PDB entry 7WXW | electron microscopy, 2.84 A resolution | chains D and B of the 5 polymer chains in the assembly

# Chain D
Protein: NB35
From: Lama glama
Chain sequence (161 residues; numbered -21 to 139; the number before each row is that of its first residue; numbers below 1 keep their minus sign (Met-21 is residue -21)):
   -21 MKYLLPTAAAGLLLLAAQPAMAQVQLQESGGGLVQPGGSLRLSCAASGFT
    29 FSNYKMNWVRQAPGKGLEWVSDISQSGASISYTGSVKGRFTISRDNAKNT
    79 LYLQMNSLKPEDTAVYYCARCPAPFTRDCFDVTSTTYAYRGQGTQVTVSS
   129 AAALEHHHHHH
Not modelled in the structure: -21 to 0, 128-139
Cystine bridges: Cys22-Cys96

# Chain B
Protein: Guanine nucleotide-binding protein G(I)/G(S)/G(T) subunit beta-1
From: Homo sapiens
UniProt: P62873 (GBB1_HUMAN); residue numbers follow UniProt; this construct covers 2-340
Chain sequence (345 residues; row label = number of the first residue in the row; numbers below 1 keep their minus sign (Met-4 is residue -4)):
    -4 MGSLLQSELDQLRQEAEQLKNQIRDARKACADATLSQITNNIDPVGRIQM
    46 RTRRTLRGHLAKIYAMHWGTDSRLLVSASQDGKLIIWDSYTTNKVHAIPL
    96 RSSWVMTCAYAPSGNYVACGGLDNICSIYNLKTREGNVRVSRELAGHTGY
   146 LSCCRFLDDNQIVTSSGDTTCALWDIETGQQTTTFTGHTGDVMSLSLAPD
   196 TRLFVSGACDASAKLWDVREGMCRQTFTGHESDINAICFFPNGNAFATGS
   246 DDATCRLFDLRADQELMTYSHDNIICGITSVSFSKSGRLLLAGYDDFNCN
   296 VWDALKADRAGVLAGHDNRVSCLGVTDDGMAVATGSWDSFLKIWN
Not modelled in the structure: -4 to 2
Construct notes: initiating methionine (-4); expression tag (-3 to 1)
UniProt features mapped onto this chain:
  - modified residue: Ser2 (N-acetylserine), His266 (Phosphohistidine)
  - natural variant: Leu30 (L30F: In MRD42; uncertain significance), Arg52 (R52G: In MRD42), Gly64 (G64V: In MRD42), Asp76 (D76E: In MRD42; D76G: In MRD42), Gly77 (G77S: In MRD42), Lys78 (K78R: In MRD42), Ile80 (I80N: In MRD42; I80T: In MRD42), His91 (H91R: In MRD42; uncertain significance), Ala92 (A92T: In MRD42), Pro94 (P94S: In MRD42), Leu95 (L95P: In MRD42), Arg96 (R96L: In MRD42), 5 further natural variant entries in UniProt

# How chain D and chain B interact
Pairs across the interface - 10 pairs, chain D then chain B:
  Gln1(D) with Arg19(B)
  Tyr32(D) with Glu226(B), hydrogen bond
  Arg98(D) with Glu226(B), hydrogen bond (side chain-backbone)
  Pro100(D) with Ser227(B), hydrogen bond (backbone-side chain)
  Pro102(D) with Asp246(B)
  Ala116(D) with Asp205(B)
  Tyr117(D) with Cys204(B); Ser227(B); Asp228(B)
  Gln120(D) with Arg8(B)
Other interface residues (no listed pair), chain D (15 interface residues in all): Val2, Gly26, Phe27, Thr28, Ala101, Phe103, Thr114
Other interface residues (no listed pair), chain B (15 interface residues in all): Lys15, Thr184, Ala206, Gly224, His225, Asp247, Ile270

# Summary
The chain D/chain B interface involves 15 residues from each chain; the contacts include 3 hydrogen bonds.
Polar pairs include Tyr32(D)-Glu226(B), Arg98(D)-Glu226(B) and Pro100(D)-Ser227(B).
Chain D is NB35 (Lama glama) and chain B is Guanine nucleotide-binding protein G(I)/G(S)/G(T) subunit beta-1
(Homo sapiens); the structure, GPR110/Gs complex, was determined by electron microscopy, deposited together
with 7WXU, 7WY0, 7WZ7 and 7X2V.
